1SA1 - chains A and E of the 5 polymer chains in the assembly; structure by X-ray diffraction, 4.20 A resolution (low resolution: residue-level contacts below are approximate; hydrogen-bond / salt-bridge calls are withheld).

[Chain A]
Protein: Tubulin alpha chain
From: Bos taurus
UniProtKB: P02550 (TBA_PIG); residue numbers follow UniProt; this construct covers 1-451
Chain sequence (451 residues; each row starts with the number of its first residue):
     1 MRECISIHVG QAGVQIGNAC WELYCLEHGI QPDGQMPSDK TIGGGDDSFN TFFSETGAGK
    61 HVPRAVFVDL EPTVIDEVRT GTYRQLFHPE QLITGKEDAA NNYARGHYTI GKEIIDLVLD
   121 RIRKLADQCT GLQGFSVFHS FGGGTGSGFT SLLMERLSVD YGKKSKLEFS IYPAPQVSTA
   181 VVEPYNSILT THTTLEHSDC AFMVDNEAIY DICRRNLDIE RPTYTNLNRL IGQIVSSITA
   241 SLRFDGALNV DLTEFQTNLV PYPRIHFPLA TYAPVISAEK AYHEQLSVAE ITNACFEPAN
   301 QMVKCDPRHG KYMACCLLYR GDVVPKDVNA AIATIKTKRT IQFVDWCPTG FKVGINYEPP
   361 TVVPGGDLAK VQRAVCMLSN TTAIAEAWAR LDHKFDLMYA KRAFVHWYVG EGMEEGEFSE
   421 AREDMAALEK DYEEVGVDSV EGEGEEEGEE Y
Unresolved in the structure: 1, 40-44, 440-451
Small-molecule neighbours: GTP: G10, Q11, A12, Q15, I16, D69, E71, A99, A100, N101, S140, G142, G143, G144, T145, G146, I171, P173, V177, S178, T179, E183, N206, Y224, N228, I231
Curated features (UniProtKB/Swiss-Prot):
  - active site: E254
  - binding site (GTP): G10, Q11, A12, Q15, E71, A99, S140, G143, G144, T145, G146, T179, E183, N206, Y224, N228, L252
  - binding site (Mg(2+)): E71
  - site: Y451 (Involved in polymerization)
  - modified residue: K40 (N6-acetyllysine), Y282 (3'-nitrotyrosine), S439 (Phosphoserine), E443 (5-glutamyl polyglutamate), E445 (5-glutamyl polyglutamate), Y451 (3'-nitrotyrosine)

[Chain E]
Protein: Stathmin 4
From: Rattus norvegicus
UniProtKB: P02554 (TBB_PIG); residues 5-145 here correspond to UniProt positions 49-189 (UniProt number = residue number + 44)
Chain sequence (142 residues; row label = number of the first residue in the row):
     4 ADMEVIELNK CTSGQSFEVI LKPPSFDGVP EFNASLPRRR DPSLEEIQKK LEAAEERRKY
    64 QEAELLKHLA EKREHEREVI QKAIEENNNF IKMAKEKLAQ KMESNKENRE AHLAAMLERL
   124 QEKDKHAEEV RKNKELKEEA SR
Unresolved in the structure: 4-5, 43-44, 142-145

[Chain A / chain E interface]
Contacting residue pairs (61; chain A residue first):
  H107(A) with L54(E)
  Y108(A) with A57(E)
  T109(A) with R61(E)
  K112(A) with L54(E); E58(E)
  L152(A) with L54(E)
  R156(A) with Q51(E)
  V159(A) with E48(E)
  E196(A) with R42(E)
  D245(A) with C14(E)
  G246(A) with C14(E)
  A247(A) with L11(E); N12(E); C14(E); S19(E)
  L248(A) with S19(E)
  Y262(A) with P33(E); A37(E)
  P263(A) with N36(E); A37(E)
  R264(A) with N36(E)
  P325(A) with Q18(E); F20(E)
  N329(A) with F20(E)
  A333(A) with M6(E)
  K336(A) with L24(E)
  D345(A) with P27(E); S28(E)
  W346(A) with P27(E)
  C347(A) with P27(E)
  P348(A) with K25(E); P26(E); P27(E)
  T349(A) with V22(E); I23(E); L24(E); K25(E)
  F351(A) with E21(E); V22(E)
  K352(A) with F20(E); E21(E)
  V353(A) with Q18(E); S19(E); F20(E)
  G354(A) with Q18(E)
  I355(A) with G17(E); Q18(E)
  N356(A) with S16(E)
  Y357(A) with S16(E); G17(E); Q18(E)
  G410(A) with Q64(E)
  E411(A) with R61(E)
  G412(A) with A57(E); R60(E)
  M413(A) with R60(E)
  E414(A) with R60(E)
  D431(A) with F35(E); N36(E)
  E434(A) with F35(E)
  V435(A) with F35(E)
Also at the interface, not in a pair above, chain A (44 interface residues in all): H197, F244, I332, G350, D438
Also at the interface, not in a pair above, chain E (35 interface residues in all): V8, T15, V32, E34, S46

[Summary]
44 residues of chain A face 35 of chain E across their interface. Chain A binds GTP. Curated annotation
(UniProt) lists active-site residue E254(A), 17 GTP-binding residues and Mg2+-binding residue E71(A) on chain
A.
Here chain A is Tubulin alpha chain (Bos taurus) and chain E is Stathmin 4 (Rattus norvegicus). Entry 1SA1
(Tubulin-podophyllotoxin: stathmin-like domain complex) was determined by X-ray diffraction (same publication
as 1SA0).
